PDB entry 6SCO | electron microscopy, 3.30 A resolution | chains A and C of the 3 polymer chains in the assembly

# Chain A (and C)
Molecule: Coat protein
From: Potato leafroll virus
Notes: chain C of this document is another copy of the same molecule, construct and numbering; everything in this record applies to it too
Reference sequence: Q76QV9 (Q76QV9_PLRV); residues 1-208 here = UniProt positions 1-208
Amino-acid sequence (208 residues; each row starts with the number of its first residue):
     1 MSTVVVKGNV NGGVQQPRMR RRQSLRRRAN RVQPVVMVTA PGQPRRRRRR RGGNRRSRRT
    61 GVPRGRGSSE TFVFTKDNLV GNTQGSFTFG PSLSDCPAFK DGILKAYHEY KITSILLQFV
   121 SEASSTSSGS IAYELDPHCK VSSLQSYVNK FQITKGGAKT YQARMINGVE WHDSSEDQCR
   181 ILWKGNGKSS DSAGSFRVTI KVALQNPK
Disordered / not traced: 1-67

# Interface between chain A and chain C
Pairs across the interface (18):
  H108(A) - E134(C)  salt bridge
  E109(A) - P137(C)
  E109(A) - H138(C)
  E109(A) - R164(C)
  E109(A) - M165(C)
  E170(A) - E170(C)
  W171(A) - H138(C)
  D173(A) - H138(C)  salt bridge
  D173(A) - K140(C)
  S175(A) - K140(C)
  E176(A) - K140(C)
  Q205(A) - R164(C)  hydrogen bond (side chain-backbone)
  Q205(A) - M165(C)
  N206(A) - L135(C)
  N206(A) - P137(C)
  N206(A) - M165(C)
  K208(A) - S146(C)
  K208(A) - V148(C)
Interface residues without a listed pair, chain A (11 interface residues in all): H172
Interface residues without a listed pair, chain C (11 interface residues in all): D136

# In short
The chain A/chain C interface involves 11 residues from each chain, with 1 hydrogen bond and 2 salt bridges.
Polar pairs include H108(A)-E134(C), D173(A)-H138(C) and Q205(A)-R164(C).
Chain A and chain C are both Coat protein (Potato leafroll virus); the structure, Cryo-EM Structure of Potato
Leaf Roll Virus VLP, was determined by electron microscopy (same publication as 6SCL).
